1AB0 - chain A; structure by X-ray diffraction, 1.90 A resolution.

== Chain A ==
Molecule: Adipocyte lipid binding protein
Organism: Mus musculus
UniProt: P04117 (FABPA_MOUSE); numbering as in UniProt (aligned over 2-131)
Chain sequence (131 residues; each row starts with the number of its first residue):
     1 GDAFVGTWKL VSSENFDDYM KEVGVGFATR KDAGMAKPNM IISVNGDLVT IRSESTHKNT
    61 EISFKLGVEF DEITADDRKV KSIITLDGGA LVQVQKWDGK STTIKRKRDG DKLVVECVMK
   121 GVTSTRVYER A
Sequence notes: engineered mutation Asp32 (Val in P04117), His57 (Phe in P04117)
Swiss-Prot annotation at these positions:
  - modified residue: Ser13 (Phosphoserine)

== In short ==
Chain A is Adipocyte lipid binding protein (Mus musculus); the structure, C1G/V32D/F57H mutant of murine
adipocyte lipid binding protein at ph 4.5, was determined by X-ray diffraction (same publication as 1ACD).
